Entry 4D00 (X-ray diffraction, 2.50 A resolution); this record covers chains A and B of the 6 polymer chains in the assembly.

# Chain A
Protein: Haemagglutinin HA1
From: Influenza virus A/JIANGXI- DONGHU/346/2013 (H10N8)
Notes: fragment: ha1 of trypsin released ectodomain, residues -2-323
Chain sequence (326 residues; row label = number of the first residue in the row; numbers below 1 keep their minus sign (Ala-2 is residue -2)):
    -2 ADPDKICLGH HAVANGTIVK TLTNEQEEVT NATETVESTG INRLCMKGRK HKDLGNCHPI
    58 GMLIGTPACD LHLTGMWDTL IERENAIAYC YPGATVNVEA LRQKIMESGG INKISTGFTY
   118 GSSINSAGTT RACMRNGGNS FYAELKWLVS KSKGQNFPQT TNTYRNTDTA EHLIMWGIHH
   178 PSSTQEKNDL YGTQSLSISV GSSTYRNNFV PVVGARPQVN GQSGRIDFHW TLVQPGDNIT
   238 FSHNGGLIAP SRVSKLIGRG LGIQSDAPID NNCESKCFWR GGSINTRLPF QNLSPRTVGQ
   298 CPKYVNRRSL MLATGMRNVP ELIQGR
Disordered / not traced: -2 to -1, 319-323
Cystine bridges: Cys42-Cys270, Cys54-Cys66, Cys87-Cys130, Cys274-Cys298
Covalent attachments: N-acetylglucosamine (NAG) linked to Asn28, Asn235
Bound ions: Ni2+: Glu104 (together with N-acetylglucosamine) (shared with Glu64(B) of chain B; 1 residue of chain F)

# Chain B
Protein: Haemagglutinin HA1
From: Influenza virus A/JIANGXI- DONGHU/346/2013 (H10N8)
Notes: fragment: ha2 of trypsin released ectodomain, residues 1-183
Chain sequence (183 residues; numbered 1 to 183; the number before each row is that of its first residue):
     1 GLFGAIAGFL ENGWEGMVDG WYGFRHQNAQ GTGQAADYKS TQAAIDQITG KLNRLVEKTN
    61 TEFESIESEF SEIEHQIGNV INWTKDSITD IWTYQAELLV AMENQHTIDM ADSEMLNLYE
   121 RVRKQLRQNA EEDGKGCFEI YHACDDSCME SIRNNTYDHS QYREEALLNR LNINPVTLSS
   181 GYK
Disordered / not traced: 176-183
Cystine bridges: Cys144-Cys148
Covalent attachments: N-acetylglucosamine (NAG) linked to Asn82
Bound ions: Ni2+ site 1: Glu64 (together with N-acetylglucosamine) (shared with Glu104(A) of chain A; 1 residue of chain F); Ni2+ site 2: Asn79 (together with N-acetylglucosamine) (shared with 1 residue of chain C; 1 residue of chain D)

# Interface between chain A and chain B
Pairs across the interface - 144 pairs, chain A then chain B:
  Asp1(A) with Gln27(B); Asn28(B); Ala29(B); Glu139(B); Ile140(B), hydrogen bond (backbone-backbone); His142(B); Ala143(B); Cys144(B), hydrogen bond (side chain-backbone)
  Lys2(A) with His26(B); Gln27(B), hydrogen bond (backbone-backbone); Cys137(B); Phe138(B); Met149(B)
  Ile3(A) with Phe24(B), hydrophobic; Arg25(B); Cys137(B); Phe138(B), hydrogen bond (backbone-backbone); Ile140(B), hydrophobic
  Cys4(A) with Trp14(B); Gly23(B); Phe24(B); Arg25(B), hydrogen bond (backbone-backbone); Gly136(B); Cys137(B), disulfide
  Leu5(A) with Leu10(B); Trp14(B); Gly23(B); Leu118(B), hydrophobic; Tyr119(B), hydrophobic; Gly136(B), hydrogen bond (backbone-backbone); Phe138(B), hydrophobic
  Gly6(A) with Trp14(B); Tyr22(B); Gly23(B), hydrogen bond (backbone-backbone); Met115(B)
  His7(A) with Ile6(B); Leu10(B); Asn12(B); Gly13(B); Trp14(B), hydrogen bond (backbone-backbone); Trp21(B); Met115(B)
  His8(A) with Trp14(B); Met17(B); Gly20(B); Trp21(B), hydrogen bond (backbone-backbone)
  Ala9(A) with Gly13(B); Trp14(B), hydrogen bond (backbone-backbone); Glu15(B)
  Ala11(A) with Glu15(B)
  Val16(A) with Asn104(B)
  Lys17(A) with Glu97(B), salt bridge; Val100(B); Ala101(B); Asn104(B), hydrogen bond (backbone-side chain)
  Thr18(A) with Ala101(B); Gln105(B), hydrogen bond; Ile108(B)
  Leu19(A) with Ala101(B); Met102(B); Gln105(B), hydrogen bond (backbone-side chain)
  Thr20(A) with Gln105(B), hydrogen bond (backbone-side chain)
  Glu24(A) with Ile108(B)
  Val26(A) with Ile108(B), hydrophobic
  Thr30(A) with Leu52(B)
  Thr32(A) with Val100(B)
  Glu79(A) with Phe70(B)
  Arg80(A) with Phe70(B)
  Glu81(A) with Phe70(B)
  Glu96(A) with Ser68(B)
  Arg99(A) with Ser68(B)
  Glu104(A) with Glu64(B)
  Arg256(A) with Glu64(B), salt bridge
  Leu258(A) with Glu62(B); Phe63(B)
  Gln261(A) with Glu67(B); Ser68(B), hydrogen bond; Glu69(B), hydrogen bond (side chain-backbone); Phe70(B)
  Ser262(A) with Phe70(B)
  Arg277(A) with Glu69(B), salt bridge; Phe70(B)
  Thr283(A) with Lys58(B), hydrogen bond (backbone-side chain)
  Arg284(A) with Val56(B); Lys58(B), hydrogen bond (backbone-side chain)
  Leu285(A) with Lys58(B), hydrogen bond (backbone-side chain)
  Pro286(A) with Leu55(B)
  Phe287(A) with Ala96(B), hydrophobic; Leu99(B), hydrophobic
  Pro292(A) with Lys85(B)
  Arg293(A) with Glu67(B), salt bridge; Ser68(B); Glu69(B), salt bridge
  Val295(A) with Phe63(B); Ser65(B)
  Gly296(A) with Thr61(B); Glu62(B); Phe63(B), hydrogen bond (backbone-backbone)
  Gln297(A) with Asn60(B); Thr61(B); Glu62(B), hydrogen bond
  Cys298(A) with Thr59(B)
  Pro299(A) with Lys58(B)
  Lys300(A) with Phe63(B); Trp92(B)
  Tyr301(A) with Thr89(B); Trp92(B)
  Val302(A) with Trp92(B); Thr93(B)
  Asn303(A) with Thr89(B); Thr93(B), hydrogen bond (backbone-side chain)
  Arg304(A) with Thr93(B); Glu97(B), salt bridge
  Leu307(A) with Ala96(B), hydrophobic; Glu97(B)
  Met308(A) with Val100(B); Asn104(B), hydrogen bond (backbone-side chain)
  Leu309(A) with Leu52(B), hydrophobic; Leu55(B), hydrophobic; Glu103(B); Asn104(B)
  Ala310(A) with Asn104(B), hydrogen bond (backbone-side chain); Thr107(B)
  Thr311(A) with Trp21(B); Ile48(B)
  Gly312(A) with Trp21(B); Thr107(B)
  Met313(A) with Ile6(B), hydrophobic; Trp21(B); Tyr22(B), hydrophobic; Ala111(B), hydrophobic
  Arg314(A) with Gly1(B); Ala7(B); Ile108(B)
  Val316(A) with Ala7(B), hydrophobic; Glu11(B); Asn12(B); Gly13(B), hydrogen bond (backbone-backbone)
  Pro317(A) with Asn12(B); Glu15(B)
  Glu318(A) with Asn12(B); Gly13(B); Trp14(B); Glu15(B), hydrogen bond (side chain-backbone)
Also at the interface, not in a pair above, chain A (62 interface residues in all): Pro0, Val10, Gln100, Asp263
Also at the interface, not in a pair above, chain B (72 interface residues in all): Gly16, Ile66, Ser71, Asp90, Asp109, Val122, Ile152, Arg153
Cross-chain cystine bridges: Cys4(A)-Cys137(B)

# Overview
62 residues of chain A and 72 residues of chain B are in contact; the contacts include 1 disulfide bond, 26
hydrogen bonds and 6 salt bridges. Polar contacts include Lys17(A)-Glu97(B), Arg256(A)-Glu64(B) and
Arg277(A)-Glu69(B). N-acetylglucosamine is covalently linked to Asn28(A) and Asn235(A).
Here chain A is Haemagglutinin HA1 and chain B is Haemagglutinin HA1, both from Influenza virus A/JIANGXI-
DONGHU/346/2013 (H10N8). Entry 4D00 (Haemagglutinin of H10N8 Influenza Virus Isolated from Humans in Complex
with Human Receptor Analogue 6'SLN) was determined by X-ray diffraction, deposited together with 4CYV, 4CYW,
4CYZ and 4CZ0.
